6HZ6 - chains A and B of the 14 polymer chains in the assembly; structure by electron microscopy, 4.30 A resolution (low resolution: residue-level contacts below are approximate; hydrogen-bond / salt-bridge calls are withheld).

== Chain A (and B) ==
Molecule: 5-methylcytosine-specific restriction enzyme B
From: Escherichia coli (strain K12)
Notes: EC 3.1.21.-; chain B of this document is another copy of the same molecule, construct and numbering; everything in this record applies to it too
UniProt: P15005 (MCRB_ECOLI), isoform P15005-2; residues 162-459 here correspond to UniProt positions 1-298 (UniProt number = residue number - 161)
Sequence (307 residues; each row starts with the number of its first residue):
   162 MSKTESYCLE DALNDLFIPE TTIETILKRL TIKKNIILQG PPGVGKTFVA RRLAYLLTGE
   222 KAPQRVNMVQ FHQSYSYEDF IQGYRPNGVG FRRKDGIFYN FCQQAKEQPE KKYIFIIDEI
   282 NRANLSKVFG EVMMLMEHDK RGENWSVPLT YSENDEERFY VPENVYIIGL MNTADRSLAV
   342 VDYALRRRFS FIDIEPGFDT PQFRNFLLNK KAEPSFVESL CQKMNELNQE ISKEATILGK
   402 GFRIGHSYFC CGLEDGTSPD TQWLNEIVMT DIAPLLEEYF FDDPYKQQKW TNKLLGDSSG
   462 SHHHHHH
Not modelled in the structure: 162-167, 458-468
Construct notes: expression tag (460-468)
Bound ions: Mg2+: Thr208 (together with GMP-PNP)
Residues lining bound ligands:
  - GDP (guanosine-5'-diphosphate): Glu298, Asp300, Lys301, Arg348
  - GMP-PNP (GNP; phosphoaminophosphonic acid-guanylate ester): Asp176, Leu177, Phe178, Pro202, Pro203, Gly204, Val205, Gly206, Lys207, Thr208, Phe209, Asp279, Glu280, Asn333, Phe367, His407, Ser408, Cys411, Cys412
From the paper describing this entry:
  - mutagenesis - R348A: decreased catalytic activity
  - mutagenesis - R283A: abolished catalytic activity on GTP (citing earlier work)

== Interface between chain A and chain B ==
Residue-residue contacts (66):
  Pro203(A) - Ala345(B)
  Pro203(A) - Arg348(B)
  Gly204(A) - Arg348(B)
  Thr208(A) - Met295(B)
  Thr208(A) - Lys301(B)
  Thr208(A) - Trp306(B)
  Arg212(A) - Asn305(B)
  Asn228(A) - Glu317(B)
  Met229(A) - Met295(B)
  Met229(A) - Trp306(B)
  Met229(A) - Val308(B)
  Met229(A) - Pro309(B)
  Gln231(A) - Gly291(B)
  Gln231(A) - Glu292(B)
  Gln231(A) - Val293(B)
  Gln231(A) - Met294(B)
  Gln231(A) - Met295(B)
  His233(A) - Tyr238(B)
  His233(A) - Gly291(B)
  His233(A) - Glu292(B)
  His233(A) - Thr311(B)
  Ser235(A) - Glu239(B)
  Ser235(A) - Tyr312(B)
  Tyr236(A) - Glu292(B)
  Tyr236(A) - Pro309(B)
  Tyr236(A) - Thr311(B)
  Asp240(A) - Thr311(B)
  Arg246(A) - Tyr245(B)
  Arg246(A) - Thr311(B)
  Arg246(A) - Tyr312(B)
  Asn248(A) - Phe252(B)
  Gly249(A) - Gly251(B)
  Arg253(A) - Glu314(B)
  Lys255(A) - Ser313(B)
  Lys255(A) - Glu314(B)
  Lys255(A) - Asn315(B)
  Asp256(A) - Asn315(B)
  Asn261(A) - Asn315(B)
  Asp279(A) - Met295(B)
  Arg283(A) - Met294(B)
  Arg283(A) - Asp343(B)
  Arg283(A) - Ala345(B)
  Asn333(A) - Ala345(B)
  Ala335(A) - Tyr344(B)
  Tyr409(A) - Arg348(B)
  Cys412(A) - His299(B)
  Glu427(A) - Lys189(B)
  Glu427(A) - Arg190(B)
  Ile428(A) - Arg190(B)
  Thr431(A) - Arg190(B)
  Thr431(A) - Ser351(B)
  Thr431(A) - Phe352(B)
  Asp432(A) - Arg190(B)
  Asp432(A) - Lys194(B)
  Asp432(A) - Ser351(B)
  Pro435(A) - Arg347(B)
  Leu436(A) - Tyr344(B)
  Leu436(A) - Arg347(B)
  Glu438(A) - Lys401(B)
  Glu439(A) - Arg337(B)
  Glu439(A) - Ala340(B)
  Glu439(A) - Val341(B)
  Glu439(A) - Tyr344(B)
  Phe442(A) - Arg337(B)
  Phe442(A) - Ala396(B)
  Pro445(A) - Ala396(B)
Other interface residues (no listed pair), chain A (42 interface residues in all): Val230, Pro247, Ile258, Glu280, Arg337, Gly413, Met430, Tyr440
Other interface residues (no listed pair), chain B (47 interface residues in all): Thr186, Ile193, Gln200, Ser287, Leu310, Arg319, Val342, Arg349, Phe350, Thr397

== Overview ==
Chain A and chain B form an interface of 42 and 47 residues respectively. Bound to chain A: GMP-PNP and GDP.
The paper reports that R348A of chain A reduces catalytic activity; R283A of chain A abolishes catalytic
activity on GTP.
Chain A and chain B are both 5-methylcytosine-specific restriction enzyme B (Escherichia coli (strain K12));
the structure, Structure of McrBC without DNA binding domains (Class 2), was determined by electron
microscopy, deposited together with 6HZ4, 6HZ5, 6HZ7, 6HZ8 and 6HZ9.
